6RE6 - chains V and Z of the 31 polymer chains in the assembly; structure by electron microscopy, 3.40 A resolution.

[Chain V]
Molecule: ATP synthase subunit alpha
Source organism: Polytomella sp. Pringsheim 198.80
Reference sequence: A0ZW40 (A0ZW40_9CHLO); residue numbers follow UniProt; this construct covers 1-562
Sequence (562 residues; numbered 1 to 562; the number before each row is that of its first residue):
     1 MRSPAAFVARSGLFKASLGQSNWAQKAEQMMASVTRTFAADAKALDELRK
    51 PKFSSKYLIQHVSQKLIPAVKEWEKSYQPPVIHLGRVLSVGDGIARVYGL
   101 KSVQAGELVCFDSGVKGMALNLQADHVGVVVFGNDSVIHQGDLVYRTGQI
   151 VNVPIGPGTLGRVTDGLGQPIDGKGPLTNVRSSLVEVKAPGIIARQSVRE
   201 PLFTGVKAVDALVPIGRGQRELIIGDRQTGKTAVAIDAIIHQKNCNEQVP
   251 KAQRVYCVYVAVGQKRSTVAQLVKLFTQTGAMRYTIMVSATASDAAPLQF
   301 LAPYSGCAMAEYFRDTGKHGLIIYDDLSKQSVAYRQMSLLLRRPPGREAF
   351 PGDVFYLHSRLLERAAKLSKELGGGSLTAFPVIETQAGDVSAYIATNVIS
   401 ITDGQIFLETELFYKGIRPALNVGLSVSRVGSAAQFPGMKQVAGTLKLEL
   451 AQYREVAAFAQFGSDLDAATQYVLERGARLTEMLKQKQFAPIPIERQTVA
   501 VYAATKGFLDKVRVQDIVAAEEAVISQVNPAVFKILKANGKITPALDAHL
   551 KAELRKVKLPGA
Not modelled in the structure: 1-42
Construct notes: conflict Arg-266 (Lys in A0ZW40)
Ion coordination: Mg2+: Thr-232 (together with ATP)
Ligand contacts: ATP (adenosine-5'-triphosphate): Asp-226, Arg-227, Gln-228, Thr-229, Gly-230, Lys-231, Thr-232, Ala-233, Glu-384, Phe-413, Arg-418, Pro-419, Gln-486, Gln-488

[Chain Z]
Molecule: ATP synthase subunit beta
Source organism: Polytomella sp. Pringsheim 198.80
Notes: EC 7.1.2.2
Reference sequence: A0ZW41 (A0ZW41_9CHLO); residue numbers follow UniProt; this construct covers 1-574
Sequence (574 residues; numbered 1 to 574; the number before each row is that of its first residue):
     1 MALRYAAGLAKNVVQRQGASLNIARAFAAEPAPAIDAGYVSQVIGPVVDV
    51 RFDGELPSILSSLEVEGHSVRLVLEVAQHMGDNTVRCIAMDSTDGLVRGQ
   101 KVVDTGSPIKVPVGRGTLGRIMNVIGEPVDEQGPIDAADIWSIHREAPEF
   151 TEQSTEQEILVTGIKVVDLLAPYQRGGKIGLFGGAGVGKTVLIMELINNV
   201 AKAHGGFSVFAGVGERTREGNDLYREMIESGVIKLGAERGNSKCTLVYGQ
   251 MNEPPGARARVALTGLTVAEYFRDIEGQDVLLFVDNIFRFTQANSEVSAL
   301 LGRIPSAVGYQPTLATDLGGLQERITTTTKGSITSVQAVYVPADDLTDPA
   351 PATTFAHLDATTVLSRSIAELGIYPAVDPLDSTSRMLNPNVIGAEHYNVA
   401 RGVQKVLQDYKNLQDIIAILGMDELSEEDKLTVARARKIQRFLSQPFQVA
   451 EVFTGTPGKYVDLADTISGFQGVLTGKYDDLPEMAFYMVGDIKEVKEKAD
   501 KMAKDIASRKEADNKKVSEELKDIPSLDKLVSEIKEVVIEEDDGLEEDFK
   551 AEALSSETVVLNEEGKSVPLPKKN
Not modelled in the structure: 1-35
Construct notes: conflict Ala-350 (Gly in A0ZW41), Leu-387 (Arg in A0ZW41)
Ion coordination: Mg2+: Thr-190, Glu-215 (together with ADP)
Ligand contacts:
  - ADP (adenosine-5'-diphosphate): Gly-184, Ala-185, Gly-186, Val-187, Gly-188, Lys-189, Thr-190, Val-191, Glu-215, Glu-219, Tyr-374, Phe-447, Ala-450, Phe-453, Thr-454
  - ATP (adenosine-5'-triphosphate): Ser-384, Arg-385, Asn-388, Tyr-397

[Interface between chain V and chain Z]
Pairs across the interface - 158 pairs, chain V then chain Z:
  His-83(V) / Leu-561(Z)
  His-83(V) / Asn-562(Z)
  His-83(V) / Glu-563(Z)
  His-83(V) / Gly-565(Z)
  Gly-99(V) / Arg-98(Z)  hydrogen bond (backbone-side chain)
  Leu-100(V) / Arg-98(Z)  hydrogen bond (backbone-side chain)
  Lys-101(V) / Val-97(Z)
  Lys-101(V) / Arg-98(Z)
  Ser-102(V) / Val-97(Z)
  Val-103(V) / Leu-96(Z)
  Val-103(V) / Val-97(Z)
  Gln-104(V) / Gly-95(Z)
  Gln-104(V) / Leu-96(Z)
  Gln-104(V) / Val-97(Z)
  Ala-105(V) / Thr-93(Z)
  Ala-105(V) / Asp-94(Z)
  Ala-105(V) / Gly-95(Z)  hydrogen bond (backbone-backbone)
  Ala-105(V) / Leu-96(Z)  hydrogen bond (backbone-backbone)
  Cys-110(V) / Thr-558(Z)
  Cys-110(V) / Val-560(Z)  hydrophobic
  Phe-111(V) / Leu-570(Z)
  Asp-112(V) / Lys-573(Z)
  Asp-112(V) / Asn-574(Z)
  Ser-113(V) / Asn-574(Z)
  Asn-121(V) / Val-43(Z)
  Asn-121(V) / Ile-44(Z)
  Leu-122(V) / Gln-42(Z)
  Leu-122(V) / Val-43(Z)  hydrogen bond (backbone-backbone)
  Leu-122(V) / Leu-96(Z)
  Leu-122(V) / Arg-98(Z)
  Gln-123(V) / Gln-42(Z)
  Gln-123(V) / Ile-44(Z)
  Gln-123(V) / Arg-98(Z)  hydrogen bond (backbone-side chain)
  Ala-124(V) / Ser-41(Z)
  Ala-124(V) / Gln-42(Z)
  His-126(V) / Arg-98(Z)  hydrogen bond (backbone-side chain)
  Val-127(V) / Arg-98(Z)
  Tyr-145(V) / Val-560(Z)  hydrophobic
  Tyr-145(V) / Leu-570(Z)  hydrophobic
  Tyr-145(V) / Pro-571(Z)
  Arg-146(V) / Val-560(Z)
  Arg-146(V) / Leu-561(Z)  hydrogen bond (backbone-backbone)
  Thr-147(V) / Val-559(Z)
  Thr-147(V) / Val-560(Z)
  Ile-155(V) / Phe-549(Z)
  Pro-157(V) / Leu-545(Z)  hydrophobic
  Pro-157(V) / Phe-549(Z)
  Leu-160(V) / Leu-545(Z)  hydrophobic
  Asn-179(V) / Glu-546(Z)
  Asn-179(V) / Phe-549(Z)
  Asn-179(V) / Ala-551(Z)
  Val-180(V) / Phe-549(Z)
  Val-180(V) / Ala-551(Z)
  Val-180(V) / Glu-552(Z)  hydrogen bond (backbone-backbone)
  Val-180(V) / Leu-554(Z)  hydrophobic
  Arg-181(V) / Phe-549(Z)
  Arg-181(V) / Lys-550(Z)
  Arg-181(V) / Glu-552(Z)
  Ser-182(V) / Glu-552(Z)  hydrogen bond (backbone-side chain)
  Lys-188(V) / Asp-91(Z)  salt bridge
  Lys-188(V) / Asn-252(Z)
  Ala-189(V) / Asn-252(Z)
  Pro-190(V) / Thr-217(Z)
  Gly-191(V) / Thr-217(Z)
  Ile-192(V) / Ile-121(Z)  hydrophobic
  Ile-192(V) / Thr-217(Z)
  Ile-192(V) / Asn-221(Z)  hydrogen bond (backbone-side chain)
  Ile-192(V) / Tyr-248(Z)  hydrophobic
  Ile-193(V) / Val-129(Z)
  Ile-193(V) / Asp-130(Z)
  Ile-193(V) / Glu-131(Z)
  Ile-193(V) / Tyr-224(Z)  hydrophobic
  Arg-195(V) / Thr-217(Z)
  Arg-195(V) / Asn-221(Z)
  Gln-196(V) / Asn-221(Z)
  Ser-197(V) / Asp-222(Z)
  Arg-220(V) / Arg-216(Z)
  Glu-247(V) / Ile-539(Z)
  Glu-247(V) / Glu-541(Z)
  Gln-248(V) / Ile-539(Z)
  Val-249(V) / Ile-539(Z)
  Pro-250(V) / Glu-540(Z)
  Lys-251(V) / Glu-540(Z)  hydrogen bond (backbone-side chain)
  Lys-251(V) / Asp-543(Z)
  Lys-251(V) / Gly-544(Z)
  Lys-251(V) / Glu-547(Z)  salt bridge
  Arg-254(V) / Ile-539(Z)
  Arg-254(V) / Glu-541(Z)
  Arg-254(V) / Asp-543(Z)
  Tyr-256(V) / Asp-543(Z)  hydrogen bond (side chain-backbone)
  Arg-283(V) / Glu-541(Z)  salt bridge
  Tyr-312(V) / Leu-545(Z)
  Tyr-312(V) / Phe-549(Z)  hydrophobic
  Phe-313(V) / Leu-545(Z)  hydrophobic
  Lys-318(V) / Gly-544(Z)  hydrogen bond (side chain-backbone)
  Lys-318(V) / Leu-545(Z)
  Arg-343(V) / Ile-44(Z)
  Arg-343(V) / Gly-45(Z)
  Pro-344(V) / Ala-299(Z)
  Arg-347(V) / Val-308(Z)
  Gly-352(V) / Glu-296(Z)
  Asp-353(V) / Glu-296(Z)
  Phe-355(V) / Arg-258(Z)
  Phe-355(V) / Arg-289(Z)
  Phe-355(V) / Gln-292(Z)
  Phe-355(V) / Glu-296(Z)
  Tyr-356(V) / Asn-252(Z)
  Tyr-356(V) / Glu-253(Z)
  Tyr-356(V) / Pro-254(Z)  hydrophobic
  Tyr-356(V) / Arg-258(Z)
  Tyr-356(V) / Glu-296(Z)  hydrogen bond (backbone-side chain)
  Ser-359(V) / Met-251(Z)  hydrogen bond (side chain-backbone)
  Ser-359(V) / Asn-252(Z)
  Glu-363(V) / Arg-216(Z)
  Glu-363(V) / Thr-217(Z)  hydrogen bond
  Glu-363(V) / Met-251(Z)
  Glu-363(V) / Asn-252(Z)
  Ser-391(V) / Ala-343(Z)
  Thr-396(V) / Tyr-340(Z)  hydrogen bond (backbone-side chain)
  Thr-396(V) / Ala-343(Z)
  Asn-397(V) / Gln-292(Z)
  Ile-399(V) / Ala-185(Z)  hydrophobic
  Ser-400(V) / Arg-216(Z)  hydrogen bond (backbone-side chain)
  Ser-400(V) / Met-251(Z)
  Ser-400(V) / Arg-289(Z)
  Ser-400(V) / Tyr-340(Z)
  Ile-401(V) / Arg-216(Z)  hydrogen bond (backbone-side chain)
  Ile-401(V) / Met-251(Z)  hydrophobic
  Thr-402(V) / Arg-216(Z)  hydrogen bond (backbone-side chain)
  Asp-403(V) / Arg-216(Z)  salt bridge
  Asp-403(V) / Arg-218(Z)  salt bridge
  Gly-424(V) / Glu-370(Z)
  Arg-429(V) / Ala-185(Z)
  Arg-429(V) / Gly-186(Z)
  Arg-429(V) / Arg-216(Z)
  Arg-429(V) / Phe-453(Z)
  Ser-432(V) / Phe-453(Z)
  Phe-459(V) / Ile-417(Z)
  Phe-459(V) / Ala-418(Z)
  Asn-529(V) / Leu-527(Z)
  Ala-531(V) / Val-531(Z)  hydrophobic
  Val-532(V) / Leu-527(Z)  hydrophobic
  Lys-534(V) / Ile-534(Z)
  Ile-535(V) / Leu-527(Z)  hydrophobic
  Ile-535(V) / Leu-530(Z)
  Ile-535(V) / Val-531(Z)
  Ala-538(V) / Ile-534(Z)  hydrophobic
  Ala-545(V) / Ile-524(Z)  hydrophobic
  Ala-548(V) / Glu-520(Z)
  Ala-548(V) / Ile-524(Z)  hydrophobic
  His-549(V) / Glu-520(Z)
  His-549(V) / Ile-524(Z)
  His-549(V) / Pro-525(Z)  hydrogen bond (side chain-backbone)
  His-549(V) / Ser-526(Z)
  His-549(V) / Leu-527(Z)
  His-549(V) / Leu-530(Z)
  Ala-552(V) / Glu-520(Z)
  Arg-555(V) / Asn-514(Z)  hydrogen bond
Other interface residues (no listed pair), chain V (110 interface residues in all): Pro-80, Leu-84, Gly-106, Gly-114, Lys-116, Leu-120, Asp-125, Asp-142, Gly-148, Ile-150, Pro-154, Gly-156, Glu-186, Val-198, Asn-246, Tyr-284, Pro-345, Val-354, Arg-360, Leu-425, Val-430, Ala-433, Arg-454, Ala-458, Tyr-472, Asn-539, Pro-544, Lys-551, Glu-553
Other interface residues (no listed pair), chain Z (91 interface residues in all): Pro-46, Glu-215, Gly-220, Arg-225, Gln-250, Pro-255, Leu-300, Pro-305, Gly-309, Val-452, Arg-509, Asp-513, Ser-518, Glu-519, Val-537, Val-538, Asp-542

[Summary]
110 residues of chain V and 91 residues of chain Z are in contact, with 23 hydrogen bonds and 5 salt bridges.
Polar contacts include Lys-188(V)/Asp-91(Z), Lys-251(V)/Glu-547(Z) and Arg-283(V)/Glu-541(Z). Chain V binds
ATP. Ligands of chain Z: ATP and ADP.
Chain V is ATP synthase subunit alpha and chain Z is ATP synthase subunit beta, both from Polytomella sp.
Pringsheim 198.80; the structure, Cryo-EM structure of Polytomella F-ATP synthase, Rotary substate 2C,
monomer-masked refinement, was determined by electron microscopy (same publication as 6RD4, 6RD5, 6RD6, 6RD7,
6RD8, 6RD9 and 46 further entries).
